6YO0 - chains G1 and C1 of the 12 polymer chains in the assembly; structure by electron microscopy, 2.90 A resolution.

Chain G1:
Name: Oligomycin sensitivity-conferring protein (OSCP)
Organism: Tetrahymena thermophila
UniProtKB: I7MMI7 (I7MMI7_TETTS); numbering as in UniProt (aligned over 1-219)
Amino-acid sequence (219 residues; numbered 1 to 219; the number before each row is that of its first residue):
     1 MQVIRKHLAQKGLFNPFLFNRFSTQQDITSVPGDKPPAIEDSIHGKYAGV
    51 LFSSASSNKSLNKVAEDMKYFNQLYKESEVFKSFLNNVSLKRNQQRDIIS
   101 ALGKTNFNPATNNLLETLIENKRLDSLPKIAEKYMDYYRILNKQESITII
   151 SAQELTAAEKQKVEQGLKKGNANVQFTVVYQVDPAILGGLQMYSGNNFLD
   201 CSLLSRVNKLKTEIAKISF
Unresolved in the structure: 1-31

Chain C1:
Name: ATP synthase subunit alpha
Organism: Tetrahymena thermophila
UniProtKB: Q24HY8 (Q24HY8_TETTS); residues 1-546 here = UniProt positions 1-546
Amino-acid sequence (546 residues; numbered 1 to 546; the number before each row is that of its first residue):
     1 MIRNFHSLVKRVPRLALTPFFGFRTSMTLADKKLSTGEASVVLAEKIKGI
    51 TQQNDITEYGTVISIGDGIARVFGLTKVQAGEMVEFKSGIRGMALNLETD
   101 NVGVVVLGNDRDIKEGDVVKRTGAIVDVPIGEAMCGRVFDALGNPIDGLG
   151 PLKTTQRARVEIKAPGIIPRQSVRQPMQTGIKCVDSLVPIGRGQRELIIG
   201 DRQTGKTAIAIDTILNQKEAFNTGDVKKQLYCIYVAVGQKRSTIANLVSI
   251 LKQHDCMKFTIVVCATASDAAPLQFLAPYSGCAIGEFFRDNGKHALIIYD
   301 DLSKQAVAYRQMSLLLRRPPGREAYPGDVFYLHSRLLERAAKMNDSLGGG
   351 SLTALPVIETQAGDVSAYIPTNVISITDGQIFLETELFYKGIRPAINVGL
   401 SVSRVGSAAQIKAMKKIAGNLKLTLATYRELAAFSQFGSDLDAKTQQQLN
   451 TGERLVEMLKQNQYTPMKVEEQVCIIFAGVKGFLDALVTSEVLKFEKKFL
   501 EHVRTNHSALLKRIRDSGDLSEVDTNELNTIIPLFIQEGGFKLKAQ
Unresolved in the structure: 1-31, 545-546
Ion coordination: Mg2+: Thr207 (together with ATP)
Ligand contacts: ATP (adenosine-5'-triphosphate): Asp201, Arg202, Gln203, Thr204, Gly205, Lys206, Thr207, Ala208, Phe388, Arg393, Pro394, Gln461, Asn462, Gln463

How chain G1 and chain C1 interact:
Pairs across the interface - 27 pairs, chain G1 then chain C1:
  Asp41(G1) - Leu34(C1)
  Ile43(G1) - Lys33(C1)
  Ile43(G1) - Leu34(C1)  hydrophobic
  Lys46(G1) - Leu34(C1)
  Lys46(G1) - Glu38(C1)
  Lys46(G1) - Ser40(C1)
  Tyr47(G1) - Glu38(C1)
  Tyr47(G1) - Leu43(C1)  hydrophobic
  Val50(G1) - Ser40(C1)
  Val50(G1) - Leu43(C1)
  Val50(G1) - Ala44(C1)  hydrophobic
  Ser54(G1) - Ile47(C1)
  Ser54(G1) - Lys48(C1)
  Ser57(G1) - Lys48(C1)
  Ala110(G1) - Ile47(C1)
  Asn113(G1) - Lys46(C1)
  Asn113(G1) - Ile47(C1)
  Asn113(G1) - Lys48(C1)
  Asn113(G1) - Gly49(C1)  hydrogen bond (side chain-backbone)
  Leu114(G1) - Ile47(C1)  hydrophobic
  Thr117(G1) - Leu43(C1)
  Thr117(G1) - Lys46(C1)
  Glu120(G1) - Lys46(C1)  salt bridge
  Arg123(G1) - Lys32(C1)
  Arg123(G1) - Leu34(C1)
  Arg123(G1) - Ser35(C1)
  Arg123(G1) - Glu38(C1)  salt bridge
Other interface residues (no listed pair), chain G1 (15 interface residues in all): Leu51, Asn121

In short:
15 residues of chain G1 and 12 residues of chain C1 are in contact; the contacts include 1 hydrogen bond and 2
salt bridges. Polar contacts include Glu120(G1)-Lys46(C1), Arg123(G1)-Glu38(C1) and Asn113(G1)-Gly49(C1).
Bound to chain C1: ATP.
Chain G1 is Oligomycin sensitivity-conferring protein (OSCP) and chain C1 is ATP synthase subunit alpha, both
from Tetrahymena thermophila; the structure, Cryo-EM structure of Tetrahymena thermophila mitochondrial ATP
synthase - F1/peripheral stalk, was determined by electron microscopy together with 6YNV, 6YNW, 6YNX, 6YNY and
6YNZ from the same study.
